PDB entry 8XXX | electron microscopy, 3.17 A resolution | chains B and S of the 6 polymer chains in the assembly

== Chain B ==
Molecule: Guanine nucleotide-binding protein G(I)/G(S)/G(T) subunit beta-1
From: Homo sapiens
UniProtKB: P62873 (GBB1_HUMAN); residue numbers follow UniProt; this construct covers 2-340
Amino-acid sequence (350 residues; each row starts with the number of its first residue; numbers below 1 keep their minus sign (Met-9 is residue -9)):
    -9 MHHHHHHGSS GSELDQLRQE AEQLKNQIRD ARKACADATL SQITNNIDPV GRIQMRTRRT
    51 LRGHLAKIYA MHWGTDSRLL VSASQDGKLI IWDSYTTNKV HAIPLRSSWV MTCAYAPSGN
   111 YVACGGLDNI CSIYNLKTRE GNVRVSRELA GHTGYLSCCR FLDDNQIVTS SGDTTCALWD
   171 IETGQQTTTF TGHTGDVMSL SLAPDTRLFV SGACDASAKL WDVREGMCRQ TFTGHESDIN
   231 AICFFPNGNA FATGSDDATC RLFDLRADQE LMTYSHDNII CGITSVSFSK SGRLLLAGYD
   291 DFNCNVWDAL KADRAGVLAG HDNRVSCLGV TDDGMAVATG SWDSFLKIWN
Not modelled in the structure: -9 to 4
Differences from the reference sequence: initiating methionine (-9); expression tag (-8 to 1)
Swiss-Prot annotation at these positions:
  - modified residue: Ser2 (N-acetylserine), His266 (Phosphohistidine)
  - natural variant: Leu30 (L30F: In MRD42; uncertain significance), Arg52 (R52G: In MRD42), Gly64 (G64V: In MRD42), Asp76 (D76E: In MRD42; D76G: In MRD42), Gly77 (G77S: In MRD42), Lys78 (K78R: In MRD42), Ile80 (I80N: In MRD42; I80T: In MRD42), His91 (H91R: In MRD42; uncertain significance), Ala92 (A92T: In MRD42), Pro94 (P94S: In MRD42), Leu95 (L95P: In MRD42), Arg96 (R96L: In MRD42), 5 further natural variant entries in UniProt

== Chain S ==
Molecule: Antibody fragment ScFv16
From: Mus musculus
Notes: antibody fragment or engineered binder
Amino-acid sequence (248 residues; row label = number of the first residue in the row; note: 2 numbers in that range are skipped by the numbering (no residue carries them; nothing is unmodelled there); a row labelled like 121A-121N holds insertion residues (121A, then the next letters in order)):
     1 DVQLVESGGG LVQPGGSRKL SCSASGFAFS SFGMHWVRQA PEKGLEWVAY ISSGSGTIYY
    61 ADTVKGRFTI SRDDPKNTLF LQMTSLRSED TAMYYCVRSI YYYGSSPFDF WGQGTTLTVS
   121 S
121A-121N GGGGSGGGGSGGGG
   124 SDIVMTQATS SVPVTPGESV SISCRSSKSL LHSNGNTYLY WFLQRPGQSP QLLIYRMSNL
   184 ASGVPDRFSG SGSGTAFTLT ISRLEAEDVG VYYCMQHLEY PLTFGAGTKL ELK
Not modelled in the structure: 121A-121N, 236
Cystine bridges: Cys22-Cys96, Cys147-Cys217

== Chain B / chain S interface ==
Residue-residue contacts (11):
  Arg68(B) - Tyr103(S)
  Leu69(B) - Tyr103(S)  hydrophobic
  Val90(B) - Tyr102(S)  hydrophobic
  Arg129(B) - Val2(S)
  Arg129(B) - Arg98(S)
  Arg129(B) - Phe110(S)
  Glu130(B) - Gly26(S)
  Glu130(B) - Phe27(S)
  Glu130(B) - Ala28(S)  hydrogen bond (backbone-backbone)
  Glu130(B) - Phe32(S)
  Gly131(B) - Phe32(S)
Interface residues without a listed pair, chain B (9 interface residues in all): Asp83, His91, Asn132
Interface residues without a listed pair, chain S (10 interface residues in all): Ile100

== In short ==
The interface between chain B and chain S involves 9 residues on one side and 10 on the other, with 1 hydrogen
bond. Its one hydrogen bond, Glu130(B)-Ala28(S), is backbone to backbone.
Chain B is Guanine nucleotide-binding protein G(I)/G(S)/G(T) subunit beta-1 (Homo sapiens) and chain S is
Antibody fragment ScFv16 (Mus musculus); the structure, Structure of CXCR2 bound to CXCL6 (Composite map), was
determined by electron microscopy, deposited together with 8XVU, 8XWA, 8XWF, 8XWM, 8XWN, 8XWS and 6 further
entries.
